Entry 2YJD (X-ray diffraction, 1.93 A resolution); this record covers chains B and D of the 4 polymer chains in the assembly.

== Chain B ==
Name: Estrogen receptor beta
Organism: Homo sapiens
Notes: fragment: ligand-binding domain, residues 261-500
Reference sequence: Q92731 (ESR2_HUMAN); numbering as in UniProt (aligned over 261-500)
Amino-acid sequence (240 residues; row label = number of the first residue in the row):
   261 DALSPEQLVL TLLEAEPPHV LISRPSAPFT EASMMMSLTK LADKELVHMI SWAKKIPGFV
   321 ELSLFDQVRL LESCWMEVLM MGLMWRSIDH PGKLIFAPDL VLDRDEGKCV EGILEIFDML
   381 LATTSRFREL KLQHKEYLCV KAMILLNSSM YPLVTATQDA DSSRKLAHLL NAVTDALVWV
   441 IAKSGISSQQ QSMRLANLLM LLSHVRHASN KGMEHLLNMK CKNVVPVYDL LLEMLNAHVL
Disordered / not traced: 261-262, 410-421, 498-500
Ligand contacts: 4-(2-propan-2-yloxybenzimidazol-1-yl)phenol (YJD): M295, L298, T299, L301, A302, E305, W335, M336, L339, M340, L343, R346, F356, I373, I376, F377, L380, L476, L491

== Chain D ==
Name: Stapled peptide
Amino-acid sequence (13 residues; row label = number of the first residue in the row; numbering starts at 0):
     0 XHLILHLLLQ DSX
Modified residues: ACE (acetyl group) at position 0, NH2 (amino group) at position 12; L2, L6 (2-methyl-l-norleucine; MK8)
Glycans and other covalent adducts: covalent link L2-L6

== How chain B and chain D interact ==
Contacting residue pairs (20; chain B residue first):
  I310(B) with I3(D), hydrophobic; L6(D); L7(D), hydrophobic
  K314(B) with L6(D); L7(D); D10(D), salt bridge
  L324(B) with L4(D), hydrophobic; L8(D), hydrophobic
  Q327(B) with L7(D)
  V328(B) with L4(D), hydrophobic; L7(D), hydrophobic
  E332(B) with ACE_0(D); I3(D)
  L490(B) with L2(D); I3(D), hydrophobic
  E493(B) with ACE_0(D); H1(D); L2(D), hydrogen bond (side chain-backbone); I3(D)
  M494(B) with I3(D), hydrophobic
Also at the interface, not in a pair above, chain B (13 interface residues in all): V307, F319, L331, A497

== Overview ==
The interface between chain B and chain D involves 13 residues on one side and 9 on the other; the contacts
include 1 hydrogen bond and 1 salt bridge. Polar pairs include K314(B)-D10(D) and E493(B)-L2(D). Chain B binds
4-(2-propan-2-yloxybenzimidazol-1-yl)phenol.
Chain B is Estrogen receptor beta (Homo sapiens) and chain D is Stapled peptide; the structure, Stapled
peptide bound to Estrogen Receptor Beta, was determined by X-ray diffraction together with 2YJA from the same
study.
